PDB entry 6VAW | X-ray diffraction, 1.75 A resolution | chains B and C of the 4 polymer chains in the assembly

# Chain B (and C)
Name: Galactose-binding lectin
Source organism: Arachis hypogaea
Notes: chain C of this document is another copy of the same molecule, construct and numbering; everything in this record applies to it too
UniProt: P02872 (LECG_ARAHY); residues 1-236 here correspond to UniProt positions 24-259 (UniProt number = residue number + 23)
Amino-acid sequence (236 residues; numbered 1 to 236; the number before each row is that of its first residue):
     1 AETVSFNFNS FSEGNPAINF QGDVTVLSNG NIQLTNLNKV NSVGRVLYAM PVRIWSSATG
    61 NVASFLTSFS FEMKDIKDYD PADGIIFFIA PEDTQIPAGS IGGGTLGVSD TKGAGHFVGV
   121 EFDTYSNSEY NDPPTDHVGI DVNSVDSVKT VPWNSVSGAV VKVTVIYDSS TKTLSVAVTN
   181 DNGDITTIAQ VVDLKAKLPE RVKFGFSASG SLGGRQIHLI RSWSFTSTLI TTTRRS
Unresolved in the structure: 233-236
Metal / ion sites: Mn2+: E121, D123, D132, H137; Ca2+: D123, Y125, N127, D132
Residues lining bound ligands: S3W (N-[(2R,3R,4S,5R,6S)-3,4,5-trihydroxy-6-(hydroxymethyl)tetrahydro-2H-pyran-2-yl]-N'-[(1-{[(2R,3S,4S,5R,6S)-3,4,5-trihydroxy-6-methoxytetrahydro-2H-pyran-2-yl]methyl}-1H-1,2,3-triazol-4-yl)methyl]butanediamide): D80, A82, D83, G103, G104, Y125, N127, E129, S211, L212, G213, G214
What the authors report for this chain:
  - binding site for S3W: D80, D83, G104, Y125, N127, S211, G213

# How chain B and chain C interact
Residue-residue contacts (42):
  A1(B) with D184(C)
  T3(B) with G183(C); D184(C), hydrogen bond
  S64(B) with I185(C); T187(C), hydrogen bond
  L66(B) with T179(C); I185(C), hydrophobic
  K149(B) with T171(C)
  T164(B) with T164(C); I166(C)
  I166(B) with T164(C); I166(C), hydrophobic; S175(C); A177(C), hydrophobic
  Y167(B) with T187(C)
  D168(B) with T187(C), hydrogen bond; I188(C), hydrogen bond (side chain-backbone); A189(C)
  S170(B) with K149(C)
  T171(B) with K149(C); A189(C)
  T173(B) with T173(C)
  S175(B) with I166(C); S175(C)
  T179(B) with L66(C)
  G183(B) with T3(C); T226(C)
  D184(B) with A1(C); T3(C), hydrogen bond; T228(C)
  I185(B) with L66(C), hydrophobic; T226(C); T228(C), hydrogen bond (backbone-side chain)
  T187(B) with S64(C), hydrogen bond; D168(C), hydrogen bond
  I188(B) with D168(C), hydrogen bond (backbone-side chain)
  A189(B) with D168(C); T171(C)
  T226(B) with G183(C); I185(C)
  T228(B) with D184(C); I185(C), hydrogen bond (side chain-backbone)
Other interface residues (no listed pair), chain B (27 interface residues in all): F65, S169, V176, A177, S227
Other interface residues (no listed pair), chain C (27 interface residues in all): F65, Y167, S169, S170, V176, S227

# Overview
The chain B/chain C interface involves 27 residues from each chain, with 10 hydrogen bonds. Polar contacts
include T3(B)-D184(C), S64(B)-T187(C) and D168(B)-T187(C). Chain B binds compound S3W. E121(B), D123(B),
D132(B) and H137(B) coordinate Mn2+. From the paper: a binding site for S3W at D80(B), D83(B) and G104(B)
among others.
Chain B and chain C are both Galactose-binding lectin (Arachis hypogaea); the structure, Peanut lectin
complexed with N-beta-D-galactopyranosyl-L-succinamoyl derivative (NGS), was determined by X-ray diffraction
(same publication as 6V95, 6VAV, 6VC3, 6VC4 and 6VGF).
